PDB entry 6PDY | electron microscopy, 3.70 A resolution | chains C and G of the 7 polymer chains in the assembly

Chain C:
Protein: Membrane-spanning ATPase-like protein
Organism: Chaetomium thermophilum
Reference sequence: G0S654 (G0S654_CHATD); residue numbers follow UniProt; this construct covers 31-411
Chain sequence (383 residues; each row starts with the number of its first residue):
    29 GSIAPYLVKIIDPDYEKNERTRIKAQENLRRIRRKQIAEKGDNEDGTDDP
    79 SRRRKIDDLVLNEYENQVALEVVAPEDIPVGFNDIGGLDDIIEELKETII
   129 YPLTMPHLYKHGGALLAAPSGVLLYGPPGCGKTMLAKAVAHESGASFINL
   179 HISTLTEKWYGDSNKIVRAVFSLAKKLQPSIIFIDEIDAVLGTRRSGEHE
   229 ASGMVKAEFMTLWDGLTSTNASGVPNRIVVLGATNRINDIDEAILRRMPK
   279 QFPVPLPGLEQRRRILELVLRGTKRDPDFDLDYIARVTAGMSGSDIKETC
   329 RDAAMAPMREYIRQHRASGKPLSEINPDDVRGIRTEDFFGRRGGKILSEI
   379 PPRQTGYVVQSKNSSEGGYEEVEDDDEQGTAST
Not modelled in the structure: 29-43, 66-85, 362-411
Construct notes: expression tag (29-30)
Metal / ion sites: Mg2+: Thr161, Asp213
Residues lining bound ligands:
  - ADP (adenosine-5'-diphosphate): Asp112, Ile113, Gly114, Leu116, Pro156, Gly157, Cys158, Gly159, Lys160, Thr161, Met162, Ile293, Val297, Gly321, Ser322, Lys325
  - beryllium trifluoride (BEF): Gly157, Lys160, Thr161, Asp213
  - beryllium trifluoride: Asp242, Arg274, Arg275
From the paper describing this entry:
  - mutagenesis - W187A, Y188A, L244A, L244E: decreased growth

Chain G:
Protein: Unknown E. coli peptide
Organism: Escherichia coli
Chain sequence (10 residues; row label = number of the first residue in the row; X marks 10 residues of unknown identity (built as UNK)):
     1 XXXXXXXXXX

Chain C / chain G interface:
Chain C residues in contact with chain G, 4 residues: Lys186, Trp187, Tyr188, His227

In short:
No residue of chain C is in contact with chain G. Chain C binds beryllium trifluoride and ADP. Thr161(C) and
Asp213(C) coordinate Mg2+. From the paper: W187A, Y188A and L244A of chain C, among others, reduce growth.
Chain C is Membrane-spanning ATPase-like protein (Chaetomium thermophilum) and chain G is Unknown E. coli
peptide (Escherichia coli); the structure, Msp1-substrate complex in open conformation, was determined by
electron microscopy, deposited together with 6PDW and 6PE0.
